2GWC - chains A and B; structure by X-ray diffraction, 2.18 A resolution.

Chain A (and B):
Molecule: Glutamate cysteine ligase
From: Brassica juncea
Notes: EC 6.3.2.2; fragment: glutamate cysteine ligase; chain B of this document is another copy of the same molecule, construct and numbering; everything in this record applies to it too
Reference sequence: O23736 (GSH1_BRAJU); residue numbers follow UniProt; this construct covers 66-514
Amino-acid sequence (449 residues; row label = number of the first residue in the row):
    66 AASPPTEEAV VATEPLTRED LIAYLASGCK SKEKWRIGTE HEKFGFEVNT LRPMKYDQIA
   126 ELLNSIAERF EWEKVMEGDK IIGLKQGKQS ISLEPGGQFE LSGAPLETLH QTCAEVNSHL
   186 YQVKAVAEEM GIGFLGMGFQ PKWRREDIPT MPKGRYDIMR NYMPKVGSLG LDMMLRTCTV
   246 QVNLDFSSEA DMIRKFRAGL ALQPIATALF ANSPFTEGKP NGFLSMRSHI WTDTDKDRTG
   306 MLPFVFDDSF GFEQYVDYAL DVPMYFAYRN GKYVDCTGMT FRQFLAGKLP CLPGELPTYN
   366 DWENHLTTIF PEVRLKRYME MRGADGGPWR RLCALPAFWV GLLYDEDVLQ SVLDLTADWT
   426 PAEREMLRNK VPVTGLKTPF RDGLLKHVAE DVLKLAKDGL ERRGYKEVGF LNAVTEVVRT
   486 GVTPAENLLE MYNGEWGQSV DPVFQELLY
Disordered / not traced: 66-76 (chain B: 66-78)
Differences from the reference sequence: modified residue (119, 141, 195, 202, 216, 224, 228, 238-239, 257, 291, 306, 329, 344, 384, 386, 431, 496)
Modified positions: Mse119, Mse141, Mse195, Mse202, Mse216, Mse224, Mse228, Mse238, Mse239, Mse257, Mse291, Mse306, Mse329, Mse344, Mse384, Mse386, Mse431, Mse496 (selenomethionine; parent Met)
Swiss-Prot annotation at these positions:
  - mutagenesis: Cys178 (C178S: Decreased activity), Arg220 (R220K: Reduces activity with cysteine as substrate), Cys341 (C341S: Decreased activity), Cys356 (C356A: Decreased activity)
Cystine bridges: Cys178-Cys398, Cys341-Cys356
Metal / ion sites: Mg2+: Glu107, Glu159, Glu165 (together with BSC)
Small-molecule neighbours: BSC ((2S)-2-amino-4-(S-butylsulfonimidoyl)butanoic acid): Glu107, Glu159, Pro160, Gln163, Glu165, Tyr221, Mse224, Mse238, Thr242, Cys243, Thr244, Arg292, Trp296, Phe375, Arg387

Chain A / chain B interface:
Contacting residue pairs - 17 pairs, chain A then chain B:
  Glu133(A) - Lys471(B)  salt bridge
  Arg134(A) - His175(B)
  Phe135(A) - His175(B)
  Glu136(A) - Gln176(B)  hydrogen bond
  His175(A) - Arg134(B)
  His175(A) - Phe135(B)
  Gln176(A) - Glu136(B)
  Cys178(A) - Tyr186(B)  hydrogen bond
  Ala179(A) - Tyr186(B)  hydrophobic
  Asn182(A) - Asn182(B)
  Asn182(A) - Tyr186(B)
  Tyr186(A) - Cys178(B)  hydrogen bond
  Tyr186(A) - Ala179(B)  hydrophobic
  Tyr186(A) - Asn182(B)
  Glu193(A) - Arg395(B)  salt bridge
  Arg395(A) - Glu193(B)  salt bridge
  Lys471(A) - Arg134(B)
Interface residues without a listed pair, chain A (14 interface residues in all): Trp394
Interface residues without a listed pair, chain B (14 interface residues in all): Glu133, Trp394

Overview:
The chain A/chain B interface involves 14 residues from each chain, with 3 hydrogen bonds and 3 salt bridges.
Polar pairs include Glu133(A)-Lys471(B), Glu193(A)-Arg395(B) and Glu136(A)-Gln176(B). Bound to chain A:
compound BSC. UniProt lists 4 mutagenesis sites on chain A.
Both chains are Glutamate cysteine ligase (Brassica juncea). Entry 2GWC (Crystal structure of plant glutamate
cysteine ligase in complex with a transition state analogue) was determined by X-ray diffraction together with
2GWD from the same study.
